Entry 7TKI (electron microscopy, 7.10 A resolution (low resolution: residue-level contacts below are approximate; hydrogen-bond / salt-bridge calls are withheld)); this record covers chains B and E of the 27 polymer chains in the assembly.

# Chain B
Name: ATP synthase subunit alpha
Organism: Saccharomyces cerevisiae
UniProt: P07251 (ATPA_YEAST); residues 1-510 here correspond to UniProt positions 36-545 (UniProt number = residue number + 35)
Sequence (510 residues; each row starts with the number of its first residue):
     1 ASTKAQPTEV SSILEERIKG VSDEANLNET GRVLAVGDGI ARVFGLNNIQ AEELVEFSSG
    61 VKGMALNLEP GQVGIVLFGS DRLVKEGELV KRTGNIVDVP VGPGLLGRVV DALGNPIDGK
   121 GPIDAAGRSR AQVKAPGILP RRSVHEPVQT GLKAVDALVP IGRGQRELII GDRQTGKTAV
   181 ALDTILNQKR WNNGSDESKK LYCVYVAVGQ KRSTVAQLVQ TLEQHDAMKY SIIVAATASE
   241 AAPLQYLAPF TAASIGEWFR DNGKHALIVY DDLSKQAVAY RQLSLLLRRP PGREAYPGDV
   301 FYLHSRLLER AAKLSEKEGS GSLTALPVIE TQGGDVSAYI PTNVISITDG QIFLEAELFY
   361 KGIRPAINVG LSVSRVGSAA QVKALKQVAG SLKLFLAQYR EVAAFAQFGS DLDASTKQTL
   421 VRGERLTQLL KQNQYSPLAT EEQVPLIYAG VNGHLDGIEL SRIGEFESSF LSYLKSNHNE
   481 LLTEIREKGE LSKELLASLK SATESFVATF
Not modelled in the structure: 1-2, 408-409, 510

# Chain E
Name: ATP synthase subunit beta
Organism: Saccharomyces cerevisiae
Notes: EC 7.1.2.2
UniProt: P00830 (ATPB_YEAST); residues 1-478 here correspond to UniProt positions 34-511 (UniProt number = residue number + 33)
Sequence (478 residues; each row starts with the number of its first residue):
     1 ASAAQSTPIT GKVTAVIGAI VDVHFEQSEL PAILNALEIK TPQGKLVLEV AQHLGENTVR
    61 TIAMDGTEGL VRGEKVLDTG GPISVPVGRE TLGRIINVIG EPIDERGPIK SKLRKPIHAD
   121 PPSFAEQSTS AEILETGIKV VDLLAPYARG GKIGLFGGAG VGKTVFIQEL INNIAKAHGG
   181 FSVFTGVGER TREGNDLYRE MKETGVINLE GESKVALVFG QMNEPPGARA RVALTGLTIA
   241 EYFRDEEGQD VLLFIDNIFR FTQAGSEVSA LLGRIPSAVG YQPTLATDMG LLQERITTTK
   301 KGSVTSVQAV YVPADDLTDP APATTFAHLD ATTVLSRGIS ELGIYPAVDP LDSKSRLLDA
   361 AVVGQEHYDV ASKVQETLQT YKSLQDIIAI LGMDELSEQD KLTVERARKI QRFLSQPFAV
   421 AEVFTGIPGK LVRLKDTVAS FKAVLEGKYD NIPEHAFYMV GGIEDVVAKA EKLAAEAN
Not modelled in the structure: 1-5, 476-478

# Interface between chain B and chain E
Pairs across the interface (9):
  Val-36(B) with His-53(E)
  Gly-37(B) with His-53(E)
  Arg-82(B) with Ile-33(E)
  Ile-117(B) with Phe-124(E); Ala-125(E)
  Asp-118(B) with Ala-125(E)
  Gln-282(B) with Pro-283(E)
  Gln-332(B) with Leu-317(E)
  Gln-407(B) with Glu-395(E)
Interface residues without a listed pair, chain B (13 interface residues in all): Leu-34, Ala-35, Asp-38, Asp-81, Val-84
Interface residues without a listed pair, chain E (10 interface residues in all): Ala-51, Gln-52, Gly-55

# In short
13 residues of chain B face 10 of chain E across their interface.
Here chain B is ATP synthase subunit alpha and chain E is ATP synthase subunit beta, both from Saccharomyces
cerevisiae. Entry 7TKI (Yeast ATP synthase State 2catalytic(c) with 10 mM ATP backbone model) was determined
by electron microscopy, deposited together with 7TJS, 7TJT, 7TJU, 7TJV, 7TJW, 7TJX and 30 further entries.
